7NKK - chains C and G of the 12 polymer chains in the assembly; structure by electron microscopy, 3.60 A resolution.

== Chain C ==
Protein: ATP synthase subunit alpha
Organism: Mycolicibacterium smegmatis (strain ATCC 700084 / mc(2)155)
Notes: EC 7.1.2.2
UniProtKB: A0R202 (ATPA_MYCS2); residue numbers follow UniProt; this construct covers 1-548
Sequence (548 residues; row label = number of the first residue in the row):
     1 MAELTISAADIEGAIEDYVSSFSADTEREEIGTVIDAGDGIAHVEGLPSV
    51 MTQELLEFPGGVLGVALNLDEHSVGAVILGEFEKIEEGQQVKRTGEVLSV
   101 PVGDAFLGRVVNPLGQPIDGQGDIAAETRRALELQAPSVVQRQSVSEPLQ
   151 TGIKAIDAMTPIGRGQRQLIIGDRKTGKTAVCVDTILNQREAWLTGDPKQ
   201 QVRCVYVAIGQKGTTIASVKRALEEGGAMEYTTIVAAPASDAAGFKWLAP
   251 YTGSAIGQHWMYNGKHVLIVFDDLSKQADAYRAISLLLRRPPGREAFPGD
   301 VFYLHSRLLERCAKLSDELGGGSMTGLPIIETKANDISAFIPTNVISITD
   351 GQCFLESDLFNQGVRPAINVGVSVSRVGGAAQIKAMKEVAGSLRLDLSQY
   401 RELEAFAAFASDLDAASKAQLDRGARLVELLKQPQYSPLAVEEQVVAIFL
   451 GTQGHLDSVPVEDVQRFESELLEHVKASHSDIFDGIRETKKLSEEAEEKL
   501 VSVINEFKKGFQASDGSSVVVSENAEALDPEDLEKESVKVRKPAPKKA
Disordered / not traced: 1-531, 546-548
Curated features (UniProtKB/Swiss-Prot):
  - binding site (ATP): G172 to T179
  - site: S373 (Required for activity)

== Chain G ==
Protein: ATP synthase gamma chain
Organism: Mycobacterium smegmatis (strain ATCC 700084 / mc(2)155)
UniProtKB: A0R201 (ATPG_MYCS2); residues 1-307 here = UniProt positions 1-307
Sequence (307 residues; row label = number of the first residue in the row):
     1 MAATLRELRGRIRSAGSIKKITKAQELIATSRIAKAQARVEAARPYAAEI
    51 TNMLTELAGASALDHPLLVERKQPKRAGVLVVSSDRGLCGAYNANVLRRA
   101 EELFSLLRDEGKDPVLYVVGRKALGYFSFRQRTVVESWTGFSERPTYENA
   151 REIADTLVNAFMAGADDEGDDAGADGILGVDELHIVFTEFRSMLSQTAVA
   201 RRAAPMEVEYVGEVETGPRTLYSFEPDPETLFDALLPRYIATRVYAALLE
   251 AAASESASRRRAMKSATDNADDLIKALTLAANRERQAQITQEISEIVGGA
   301 NALAGSK
Disordered / not traced: 1-17, 214-219, 270-307

== Interface between chain C and chain G ==
Pairs across the interface - 42 pairs, chain C then chain G:
  L533(C) - L103(G)  hydrophobic
  L533(C) - L106(G)  hydrophobic
  L533(C) - A200(G)
  L533(C) - R202(G)
  E534(C) - E189(G)
  E534(C) - V199(G)
  E534(C) - A200(G)
  E534(C) - R201(G)
  E534(C) - R202(G)  hydrogen bond (backbone-backbone)
  K535(C) - R202(G)
  K535(C) - E207(G)
  E536(C) - R202(G)  hydrogen bond (backbone-backbone)
  E536(C) - A203(G)
  E536(C) - M206(G)
  E536(C) - E207(G)  hydrogen bond (backbone-backbone)
  E536(C) - R243(G)  salt bridge
  S537(C) - E207(G)
  S537(C) - E209(G)  hydrogen bond
  V538(C) - L54(G)  hydrophobic
  V538(C) - L68(G)  hydrophobic
  V538(C) - E207(G)  hydrogen bond (backbone-backbone)
  V538(C) - V208(G)
  V538(C) - E209(G)  hydrogen bond (backbone-backbone)
  K539(C) - T55(G)  hydrogen bond (backbone-side chain)
  K539(C) - E209(G)  salt bridge
  V540(C) - G59(G)
  V540(C) - V208(G)  hydrophobic
  V540(C) - E209(G)  hydrogen bond (backbone-backbone)
  V540(C) - Y210(G)
  V540(C) - V211(G)  hydrogen bond (backbone-backbone)
  R541(C) - N52(G)  hydrogen bond
  R541(C) - T55(G)
  R541(C) - E56(G)  salt bridge
  R541(C) - V211(G)
  R541(C) - G212(G)
  R541(C) - E213(G)
  K542(C) - G59(G)  hydrogen bond (side chain-backbone)
  K542(C) - Y210(G)
  K542(C) - V211(G)  hydrogen bond (backbone-backbone)
  K542(C) - G212(G)
  A544(C) - Y210(G)  hydrophobic
  P545(C) - Y210(G)
Interface residues without a listed pair, chain C (13 interface residues in all): P543
Interface residues without a listed pair, chain G (28 interface residues in all): A58, L63, H184, Y239, I240
From the paper, about this interface:
  - interface residues, chain G: G212(G)

== Summary ==
13 residues of chain C face 28 of chain G across their interface, with 12 hydrogen bonds and 3 salt bridges.
Polar pairs include E536(C)-R243(G), K539(C)-E209(G) and R541(C)-E56(G). From UniProt: 8 ATP-binding residues
on chain C. From the paper: the interface residue G212(G).
Chain C is ATP synthase subunit alpha (Mycolicibacterium smegmatis (strain ATCC 700084 / mc(2)155)) and chain
G is ATP synthase gamma chain (Mycobacterium smegmatis (strain ATCC 700084 / mc(2)155)); the structure,
Mycobacterium smegmatis ATP synthase rotor state 2, was determined by electron microscopy together with 7NJK,
7NJL, 7NJM, 7NJN, 7NJO, 7NJP and 20 further entries from the same study.
